PDB entry 7VWX | electron microscopy, 7.60 A resolution (low resolution: residue-level contacts below are approximate; hydrogen-bond / salt-bridge calls are withheld) | chains X and Y of the 29 polymer chains in the assembly

Chain X (and Y):
Molecule: Co-chaperonin GroES
From: Escherichia coli K-12
Notes: chain Y of this document is another copy of the same molecule, construct and numbering; everything in this record applies to it too
UniProt: P0A6F9 (CH10_ECOLI); residue numbers follow UniProt; this construct covers 1-97
Sequence (97 residues; each row starts with the number of its first residue):
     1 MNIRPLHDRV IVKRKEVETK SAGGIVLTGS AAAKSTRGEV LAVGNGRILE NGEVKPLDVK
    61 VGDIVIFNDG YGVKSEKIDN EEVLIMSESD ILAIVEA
Swiss-Prot annotation at these positions:
  - modified residue: Lys34 (N6-succinyllysine)

Chain X / chain Y interface:
Pairs across the interface - 26 pairs, chain X then chain Y:
  Thr36(X) with Lys74(Y); Glu76(Y)
  Arg47(X) with His7(Y)
  Lys55(X) with Ile48(Y)
  Leu57(X) with Leu6(Y)
  Asp58(X) with Arg4(Y); Leu6(Y); Asn45(Y)
  Ile66(X) with Ile3(Y); Glu76(Y)
  Phe67(X) with Lys74(Y)
  Asn68(X) with Lys74(Y)
  Glu88(X) with Leu6(Y); His7(Y); Arg9(Y)
  Ser89(X) with Arg9(Y)
  Ile91(X) with Leu6(Y); Arg9(Y)
  Leu92(X) with Arg9(Y); Lys74(Y); Ile85(Y)
  Ala93(X) with Ile3(Y)
  Ile94(X) with Ile3(Y); Arg4(Y)
  Val95(X) with Met1(Y); Ile3(Y)
Other interface residues (no listed pair), chain X (18 interface residues in all): Gly52, Asp69, Ala97
Other interface residues (no listed pair), chain Y (14 interface residues in all): Asn2, Pro5, Asn51

In short:
The interface between chain X and chain Y involves 18 residues on one side and 14 on the other.
Both chains are Co-chaperonin GroES (Escherichia coli K-12). Entry 7VWX (CryoEM structure of football-shaped
GroEL:ES2 with RuBisCO) was determined by electron microscopy.
